7L6V - chains A and D of the 6 polymer chains in the assembly; structure by X-ray diffraction, 2.01 A resolution.

== Chain A ==
Molecule: BoNT/A
Organism: Clostridium botulinum
Notes: EC 3.4.24.69
UniProt: Q7B8V4 (Q7B8V4_CLOBO); numbering as in UniProt (aligned over 1-420)
Amino-acid sequence (425 residues; row label = number of the first residue in the row; numbers below 1 keep their minus sign (Gly-4 is residue -4)):
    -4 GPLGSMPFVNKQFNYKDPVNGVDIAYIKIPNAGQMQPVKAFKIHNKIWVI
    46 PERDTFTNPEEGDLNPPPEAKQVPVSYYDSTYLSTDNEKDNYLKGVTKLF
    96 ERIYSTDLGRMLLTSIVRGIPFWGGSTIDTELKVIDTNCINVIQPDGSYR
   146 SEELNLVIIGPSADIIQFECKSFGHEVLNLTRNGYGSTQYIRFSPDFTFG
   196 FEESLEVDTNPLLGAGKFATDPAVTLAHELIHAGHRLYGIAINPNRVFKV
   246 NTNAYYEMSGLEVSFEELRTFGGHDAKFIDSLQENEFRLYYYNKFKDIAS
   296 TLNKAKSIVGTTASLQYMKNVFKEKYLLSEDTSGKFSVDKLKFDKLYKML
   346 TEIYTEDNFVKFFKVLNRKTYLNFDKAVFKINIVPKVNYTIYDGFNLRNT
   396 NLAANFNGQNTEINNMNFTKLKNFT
Disordered / not traced: -4 to -1, 248-250
Sequence notes: expression tag (-4 to 0)
Ion coordination: Zn2+: His223, His227, Glu262

== Chain D ==
Molecule: Jpu-H7
Organism: Vicugna pacos
Amino-acid sequence (122 residues; each row starts with the number of its first residue; numbers below 1 keep their minus sign (Gly-4 is residue -4)):
    -4 GPLGSQVQLVESGGGSVQPGGSLRLSCAAIGSVFTMYTTAWYRQTPGNLR
    46 ELVASITDEHRTNYAASAEGRFTISRDNAKHTVDLQMTNLKPEDTAVYYC
    96 KLEHDLGYYDYWGQGTQVTVSS

== How chain A and chain D interact ==
Contacting residue pairs (40):
  Ser0(A) - Leu-2(D)  hydrogen bond (side chain-backbone)
  Ser0(A) - Gly-1(D)
  Pro2(A) - Leu-2(D)  hydrophobic
  Glu96(A) - Leu-2(D)
  Tyr99(A) - Gln1(D)  hydrogen bond (backbone-side chain)
  Ser100(A) - Gln1(D)
  Thr101(A) - Gln1(D)
  Asp102(A) - Gln1(D)
  Asp102(A) - Val2(D)
  Asp102(A) - Gly26(D)
  Asp102(A) - Ser27(D)
  Asp102(A) - Val28(D)  hydrogen bond (side chain-backbone)
  Asp102(A) - Tyr32(D)  hydrogen bond
  Asp102(A) - Tyr104(D)  hydrogen bond
  Asp102(A) - Tyr106(D)  hydrogen bond
  Leu103(A) - Val28(D)  hydrophobic
  Arg105(A) - Gln1(D)
  Arg105(A) - Tyr104(D)
  Arg105(A) - Tyr106(D)  hydrogen bond
  Met106(A) - Tyr32(D)
  Met106(A) - His99(D)  hydrogen bond
  Met106(A) - Tyr103(D)  hydrophobic
  Met106(A) - Tyr104(D)  hydrogen bond (backbone-side chain)
  Thr109(A) - Tyr103(D)
  Thr109(A) - Tyr104(D)
  Ser110(A) - Tyr103(D)  hydrogen bond
  Arg113(A) - Tyr103(D)
  Leu322(A) - Leu101(D)  hydrophobic
  Lys337(A) - Leu101(D)
  Lys340(A) - Met31(D)
  Lys340(A) - Asp100(D)
  Leu341(A) - Leu101(D)  hydrophobic
  Met344(A) - Leu101(D)  hydrophobic
  Met344(A) - Tyr103(D)
  Ile348(A) - Val28(D)  hydrophobic
  Ile348(A) - Thr30(D)
  Phe357(A) - Gly26(D)
  Phe357(A) - Val28(D)  hydrophobic
  Tyr387(A) - Leu-2(D)
  Tyr387(A) - Gly-1(D)  hydrogen bond (side chain-backbone)
Interface residues without a listed pair, chain A (25 interface residues in all): Met1, Tyr233, Tyr349, Ile386
Interface residues without a listed pair, chain D (17 interface residues in all): Glu54
Interface features reported in the paper:
  - specific contacts: Leu103(A)-Val28(D), Met106(A)-Tyr103(D), Leu341(A)-Tyr103(D), Met344(A)-Tyr103(D), Ile348(A)-Val28(D)
  - interface residues, chain A: Asp102(A)

== In short ==
Chain A and chain D form an interface of 25 and 17 residues respectively; the contacts include 11 hydrogen
bonds. Polar pairs include Ser0(A)-Leu-2(D), Tyr99(A)-Gln1(D) and Asp102(A)-Val28(D). The paper describes
contacts between Leu103(A) and Val28(D), Met106(A) and Tyr103(D) and Leu341(A) and Tyr103(D) among others. The
paper reports the interface residue Asp102(A).
Chain A is BoNT/A (Clostridium botulinum) and chain D is Jpu-H7 (Vicugna pacos); the structure, Crystal
structure of BoNT/A-LC-JPU-A5-JPU-C1-JPU-H7-JPU-D12-ciA-F12, was determined by X-ray diffraction (same
publication as 7T5F, 7LZP and 7NA9).
